PDB entry 7PYK | electron microscopy, 4.10 A resolution (low resolution: residue-level contacts below are approximate; hydrogen-bond / salt-bridge calls are withheld) | chains A and B of the 9 polymer chains in the assembly

[Chain A (and B)]
Protein: DNA-directed RNA polymerase subunit alpha
Source organism: Escherichia coli
Notes: EC 2.7.7.6; chain B of this document is another copy of the same molecule, construct and numbering; everything in this record applies to it too
UniProtKB: P0A7Z4 (RPOA_ECOLI); numbering as in UniProt (aligned over 1-329)
Sequence (329 residues; row label = number of the first residue in the row):
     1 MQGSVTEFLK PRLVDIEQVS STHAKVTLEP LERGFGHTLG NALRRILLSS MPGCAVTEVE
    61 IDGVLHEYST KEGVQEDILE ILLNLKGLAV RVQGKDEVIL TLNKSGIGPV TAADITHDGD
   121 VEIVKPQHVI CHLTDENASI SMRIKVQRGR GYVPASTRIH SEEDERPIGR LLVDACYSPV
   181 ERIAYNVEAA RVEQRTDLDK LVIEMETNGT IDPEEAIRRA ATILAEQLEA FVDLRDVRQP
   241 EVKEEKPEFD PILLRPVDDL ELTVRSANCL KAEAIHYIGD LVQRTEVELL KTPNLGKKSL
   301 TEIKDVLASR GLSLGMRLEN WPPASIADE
Unresolved in the structure: 1-5, 235-329 (chain B: 1-5, 159-170, 235-248)
UniProt features mapped onto this chain:
  - region: Glu-162 to Glu-165 (Required for interaction with Crp at class II promoters)
  - modified residue: Arg-265 (ADP-ribosylarginine), Lys-297 (N6-acetyllysine), Lys-298 (N6-acetyllysine)

[How chain A and chain B interact]
Contacting residue pairs (51; chain A residue first):
  Glu-7(A) / Arg-150(B)
  Phe-8(A) / Arg-150(B)
  Phe-8(A) / Gln-227(B)
  Leu-9(A) / Gln-227(B)
  Lys-10(A) / Glu-226(B)
  Lys-10(A) / Gln-227(B)
  Lys-10(A) / Glu-229(B)
  Pro-11(A) / Gln-227(B)
  Pro-11(A) / Phe-231(B)
  Arg-12(A) / Ala-230(B)
  Leu-13(A) / Phe-231(B)
  Leu-28(A) / Phe-231(B)
  Glu-32(A) / Arg-150(B)
  Phe-35(A) / Ile-46(B)
  Phe-35(A) / Ser-50(B)
  Phe-35(A) / Gln-227(B)
  His-37(A) / Arg-45(B)
  Thr-38(A) / Arg-45(B)
  Leu-39(A) / Leu-228(B)
  Ala-42(A) / Thr-38(B)
  Arg-45(A) / Gly-34(B)
  Arg-45(A) / His-37(B)
  Arg-45(A) / Thr-38(B)
  Ile-46(A) / Phe-35(B)
  Arg-150(A) / Thr-6(B)
  Arg-150(A) / Phe-8(B)
  Arg-218(A) / Ala-230(B)
  Arg-218(A) / Phe-231(B)
  Arg-218(A) / Asp-233(B)
  Ala-221(A) / Phe-231(B)
  Thr-222(A) / Phe-231(B)
  Thr-222(A) / Val-232(B)
  Thr-222(A) / Asp-233(B)
  Leu-224(A) / Leu-228(B)
  Ala-225(A) / Val-232(B)
  Glu-226(A) / Lys-10(B)
  Gln-227(A) / Lys-10(B)
  Gln-227(A) / Pro-11(B)
  Gln-227(A) / Leu-31(B)
  Gln-227(A) / Phe-35(B)
  Leu-228(A) / Leu-39(B)
  Leu-228(A) / Leu-224(B)
  Ala-230(A) / Pro-11(B)
  Phe-231(A) / Leu-28(B)
  Phe-231(A) / Leu-39(B)
  Phe-231(A) / Arg-218(B)
  Phe-231(A) / Ala-221(B)
  Asp-233(A) / Arg-218(B)
  Leu-234(A) / Val-14(B)
  Leu-234(A) / Glu-214(B)
  Leu-234(A) / Arg-218(B)
Other interface residues (no listed pair), chain A (32 interface residues in all): Leu-31, Asn-41, Ile-223
Other interface residues (no listed pair), chain B (31 interface residues in all): Leu-9, Leu-43, Ile-223

[In short]
32 residues of chain A face 31 of chain B across their interface.
Chain A and chain B are both DNA-directed RNA polymerase subunit alpha (Escherichia coli); the structure,
CryoEM structure of E.coli RNA polymerase elongation complex bound to NusA (NusA elongation complex in
more-swiveled ..., was determined by electron microscopy (same publication as 7PY0, 7PY1, 7PY3, 7PY5, 7PY6,
7PY7 and 4 further entries).
